6X0N - chains C and J of the 23 polymer chains in the assembly; structure by electron microscopy, 10.00 A resolution (very low resolution: no residue pairs are listed; an interface is given only as per-side residue counts).

[Chain C]
Protein: Histone H2A
Organism: Xenopus laevis
UniProt: Q6AZJ8 (Q6AZJ8_XENLA); residues 1-129 here correspond to UniProt positions 2-130 (UniProt number = residue number + 1)
Chain sequence (129 residues; each row starts with the number of its first residue):
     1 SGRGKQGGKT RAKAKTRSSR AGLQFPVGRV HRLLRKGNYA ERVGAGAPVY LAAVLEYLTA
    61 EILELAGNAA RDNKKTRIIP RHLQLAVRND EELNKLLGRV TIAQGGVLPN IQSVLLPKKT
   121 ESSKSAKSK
Disordered / not traced: 1-9, 120-129

[Chain J]
Molecule: 167-nt DNA strand
Organism: synthetic construct
Sequence (167 nucleotides; numbered -83 to 83; the number before each row is that of its first residue; numbers below 1 keep their minus sign (DC-83 is residue -83)):
   -83 CTATGATGCC CTGGAGAATC CCGGTGCCGA GGCCGCTCAA TTGGTCGTAG ACAGCTCTAG
   -23 CACCGCTTAA ACGCACGTAC GCGCTGTCCC CCGCGTTTTA ACCGCCAAGG GGATTACTCC
    37 CTAGTCTCCA GGCACGTGTC AGATATATAC ATCCTGTGCA TGTATTG
Disordered / not traced: -83 to -74

[Interface between chain C and chain J]
At this resolution (10 A) residue pairs are not listed: 18 residues of chain C and 13 of chain J lie at the interface.

[In short]
Chain C and chain J form an interface of 18 and 13 residues respectively.
Chain C is Histone H2A (Xenopus laevis) and chain J is a 167-nt DNA strand (synthetic construct); the
structure, Bridging of double-strand DNA break activates PARP2/HPF1 to modify chromatin, was determined by
electron microscopy (same publication as 6WZ5, 6WZ9, 6X0L and 6X0M).
